9GU0 - chains J and L of the 11 polymer chains in the assembly; structure by electron microscopy, 2.96 A resolution.

== Chain J ==
Protein: Alpha-bungarotoxin
Source organism: Bungarus multicinctus
UniProt: P60615 (3L21A_BUNMU); residues 1-74 here correspond to UniProt positions 22-95 (UniProt number = residue number + 21)
Sequence (74 residues; numbered 1 to 74; the number before each row is that of its first residue):
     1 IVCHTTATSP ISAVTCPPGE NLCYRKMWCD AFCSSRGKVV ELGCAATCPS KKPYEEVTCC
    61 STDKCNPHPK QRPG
Unresolved in the structure: 74
Cystine bridges: C3-C23, C16-C44, C29-C33, C48-C59, C60-C65

== Chain L ==
Protein: Acetylcholine receptor subunit alpha
Source organism: Homo sapiens
UniProt: P02708 (ACHA_HUMAN); residues 1-437 here correspond to UniProt positions 21-457 (UniProt number = residue number + 20)
Sequence (437 residues; row label = number of the first residue in the row):
     1 SEHETRLVAK LFKDYSSVVR PVEDHRQVVE VTVGLQLIQL INVDEVNQIV TTNVRLKQQW
    61 VDYNLKWNPD DYGGVKKIHI PSEKIWRPDL VLYNNADGDF AIVKFTKVLL QYTGHITWTP
   121 PAIFKSYCEI IVTHFPFDEQ NCSMKLGTWT YDGSVVAINP ESDQPDLSNF MESGEWVIKE
   181 SRGWKHSVTY SCCPDTPYLD ITYHFVMQRL PLYFIVNVII PCLLFSFLTG LVFYLPTDSG
   241 EKMTLSISVL LSLTVFLLVI VELIPSTSSA VPLIGKYMLF TMVFVIASII ITVIVINTHH
   301 RSPSTHVMPN WVRKVFIDTI PNIMFFSTMK RPSREKQDKK IFTEDIDISD ISGKPGPPPM
   361 GFHSPLIKHP EVKSAIEGIK YIAETMKSDQ ESNNAAAEWK YVAMVMDHIL LGVFMLVCII
   421 GTLAVFAGRL IELNQQG
Unresolved in the structure: 325-369, 435-437
Cystine bridges: C128-C142, C192-C193
Glycans and other covalent adducts: glycan linked to N141
Swiss-Prot annotation at these positions:
  - glycosylation: N141 (N-linked (GlcNAc...) asparagine)

== Interface between chain J and chain L ==
Pairs across the interface (22):
  D30(J) - Y190(L)  hydrogen bond
  F32(J) - Y93(L)  hydrophobic
  F32(J) - Y190(L)
  R36(J) - Y190(L)
  R36(J) - S191(L)
  R36(J) - C192(L)  hydrogen bond (backbone-backbone)
  R36(J) - Y198(L)
  G37(J) - Y190(L)
  G37(J) - S191(L)
  K38(J) - Y190(L)
  K38(J) - S191(L)  hydrogen bond (backbone-backbone)
  V39(J) - T189(L)
  V39(J) - Y190(L)  hydrophobic
  V40(J) - T189(L)  hydrogen bond (backbone-backbone)
  V40(J) - Y190(L)
  V40(J) - S191(L)
  H68(J) - Y190(L)  hydrogen bond (side chain-backbone)
  H68(J) - S191(L)
  H68(J) - P194(L)
  K70(J) - S191(L)
  K70(J) - C192(L)
  K70(J) - P194(L)
Also at the interface, not in a pair above, chain J (14 interface residues in all): S9, I11, S35, P69, Q71
Also at the interface, not in a pair above, chain L (9 interface residues in all): C193, P197

== Summary ==
14 residues of chain J and 9 residues of chain L are in contact, with 5 hydrogen bonds. Among the polar pairs
are D30(J)-Y190(L), H68(J)-Y190(L) and R36(J)-C192(L).
Here chain J is Alpha-bungarotoxin (Bungarus multicinctus) and chain L is Acetylcholine receptor subunit alpha
(Homo sapiens). Entry 9GU0 (Human adult muscle nAChR in resting state in detergent with alpha-bungarotoxin)
was determined by electron microscopy together with 9GU1, 9GU2 and 9GU3 from the same study.
